PDB entry 6W7M | electron microscopy, 3.80 A resolution | chains A and I of the 20 polymer chains in the assembly

Chain A:
Molecule: 16S rRNA
Source organism: Escherichia coli (strain K12)
Sequence (1542 nucleotides; row label = number of the first residue in the row):
     1 AAAUUGAAGAGUUUGAUCAUGGCUCAGAUUGAACGCUGGCGGCAGGCCUA
    51 ACACAUGCAAGUCGAACGGUAACAGGAAGAAGCUUGCUUCUUUGCUGACG
   101 AGUGGCGGACGGGUGAGUAAUGUCUGGGAAACUGCCUGAUGGAGGGGGAU
   151 AACUACUGGAAACGGUAGCUAAUACCGCAUAACGUCGCAAGACCAAAGAG
   201 GGGGACCUUCGGGCCUCUUGCCAUCGGAUGUGCCCAGAUGGGAUUAGCUA
   251 GUAGGUGGGGUAACGGCUCACCUAGGCGACGAUCCCUAGCUGGUCUGAGA
   301 GGAUGACCAGCCACACUGGAACUGAGACACGGUCCAGACUCCUACGGGAG
   351 GCAGCAGUGGGGAAUAUUGCACAAUGGGCGCAAGCCUGAUGCAGCCAUGC
   401 CGCGUGUAUGAAGAAGGCCUUCGGGUUGUAAAGUACUUUCAGCGGGGAGG
   451 AAGGGAGUAAAGUUAAUACCUUUGCUCAUUGACGUUACCCGCAGAAGAAG
   501 CACCGGCUAACUCCGUGCCAGCAGCCGCGGUAAUACGGAGGGUGCAAGCG
   551 UUAAUCGGAAUUACUGGGCGUAAAGCGCACGCAGGCGGUUUGUUAAGUCA
   601 GAUGUGAAAUCCCCGGGCUCAACCUGGGAACUGCAUCUGAUACUGGCAAG
   651 CUUGAGUCUCGUAGAGGGGGGUAGAAUUCCAGGUGUAGCGGUGAAAUGCG
   701 UAGAGAUCUGGAGGAAUACCGGUGGCGAAGGCGGCCCCCUGGACGAAGAC
   751 UGACGCUCAGGUGCGAAAGCGUGGGGAGCAAACAGGAUUAGAUACCCUGG
   801 UAGUCCACGCCGUAAACGAUGUCGACUUGGAGGUUGUGCCCUUGAGGCGU
   851 GGCUUCCGGAGCUAACGCGUUAAGUCGACCGCCUGGGGAGUACGGCCGCA
   901 AGGUUAAAACUCAAAUGAAUUGACGGGGGCCCGCACAAGCGGUGGAGCAU
   951 GUGGUUUAAUUCGAUGCAACGCGAAGAACCUUACCUGGUCUUGACAUCCA
  1001 CGGAAGUUUUCAGAGAUGAGAAUGUGCCUUCGGGAACCGUGAGACAGGUG
  1051 CUGCAUGGCUGUCGUCAGCUCGUGUUGUGAAAUGUUGGGUUAAGUCCCGC
  1101 AACGAGCGCAACCCUUAUCCUUUGUUGCCAGCGGUCCGGCCGGGAACUCA
  1151 AAGGAGACUGCCAGUGAUAAACUGGAGGAAGGUGGGGAUGACGUCAAGUC
  1201 AUCAUGGCCCUUACGACCAGGGCUACACACGUGCUACAAUGGCGCAUACA
  1251 AAGAGAAGCGACCUCGCGAGAGCAAGCGGACCUCAUAAAGUGCGUCGUAG
  1301 UCCGGAUUGGAGUCUGCAACUCGACUCCAUGAAGUCGGAAUCGCUAGUAA
  1351 UCGUGGAUCAGAAUGCCACGGUGAAUACGUUCCCGGGCCUUGUACACACC
  1401 GCCCGUCACACCAUGGGAGUGGGUUGCAAAAGAAGUAGGUAGCUUAACCU
  1451 UCGGGAGGGCGCUUACCACUUUGUGAUUCAUGACUGGGGUGAAGUCGUAA
  1501 CAAGGUAACCGUAGGGGAACCUGCGGUUGGAUCACCUCCUUA
Unresolved in the structure: 1391-1407, 1494-1503, 1540-1542

Chain I:
Molecule: 30S ribosomal protein S9
Source organism: Escherichia coli (strain K12)
Reference sequence: P0A7X3 (RS9_ECOLI); residues 0-129 here correspond to UniProt positions 1-130 (UniProt number = residue number + 1)
Chain sequence (130 residues; row label = number of the first residue in the row; numbering starts at 0):
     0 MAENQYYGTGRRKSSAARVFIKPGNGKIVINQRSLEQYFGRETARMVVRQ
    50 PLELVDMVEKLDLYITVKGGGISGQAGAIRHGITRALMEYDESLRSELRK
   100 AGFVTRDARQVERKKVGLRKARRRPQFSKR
Unresolved in the structure: 0-2

How chain A and chain I interact:
Pairs across the interface (83; chain A residue first):
  G941(A) with Arg122(I), base contact
  G942(A) with Arg122(I), sugar contact; Gln125(I), hydrogen bond to the sugar; Ser127(I), hydrogen bond to the base
  U943(A) with Gln125(I), hydrogen bond to the phosphate
  C967(A) with Phe126(I), sugar contact; Arg129(I), sugar contact
  A968(A) with Phe126(I), phosphate contact
  A1117(A) with Arg105(I), phosphate contact; Ala107(I), sugar contact
  U1118(A) with Arg10(I), phosphate contact; Arg105(I), salt bridge to the phosphate
  C1119(A) with Thr8(I), phosphate contact
  C1128(A) with Arg17(I), hydrogen bond to the sugar
  C1129(A) with Arg17(I), sugar contact
  A1130(A) with Arg17(I), salt bridge to the phosphate; Phe19(I), sugar contact; Tyr63(I), hydrogen bond to the phosphate
  G1139(A) with Gln31(I), phosphate contact
  C1147(A) with Tyr6(I), hydrogen bond to the phosphate; Arg17(I), hydrogen bond to the base
  U1148(A) with Thr8(I), hydrogen bond to the phosphate; Arg10(I), phosphate contact; Ala15(I), phosphate contact; Arg17(I), sugar contact; Lys67(I), base contact
  C1149(A) with Arg10(I), salt bridge to the phosphate; Ala15(I), phosphate contact
  A1179(A) with Arg105(I), sugar contact
  A1180(A) with Arg98(I), salt bridge to the phosphate
  G1186(A) with Glu111(I), hydrogen bond to the sugar; Arg121(I), hydrogen bond to the phosphate
  G1187(A) with Arg112(I), hydrogen bond to the sugar; Lys114(I), salt bridge to the phosphate; Arg121(I), salt bridge to the phosphate
  G1231(A) with Lys128(I), salt bridge to the phosphate
  U1232(A) with Ser127(I), phosphate contact; Lys128(I), phosphate contact
  G1233(A) with Gln125(I), hydrogen bond to the phosphate
  A1248(A) with Glu41(I), base contact; Ile71(I), sugar contact
  C1249(A) with Gly69(I), hydrogen bond to the sugar; Ile71(I), base contact; Gln74(I), hydrogen bond to the sugar
  A1250(A) with Gly68(I), sugar contact; Gly69(I), sugar contact
  G1290(A) with Glu41(I), hydrogen bond to the base
  U1291(A) with Arg40(I), hydrogen bond to the sugar
  U1341(A) with Ser127(I), hydrogen bond to the sugar
  C1342(A) with Gln125(I), sugar contact; Phe126(I), sugar contact; Ser127(I), hydrogen bond to the sugar; Arg129(I), hydrogen bond to the phosphate
  G1343(A) with Arg122(I), hydrogen bond to the base; Arg123(I), hydrogen bond to the sugar; Arg129(I), salt bridge to the phosphate
  A1346(A) with Arg108(I), hydrogen bond to the base
  G1347(A) with Lys12(I), base contact; Arg108(I), hydrogen bond to the sugar; Gln109(I), sugar contact; Val110(I), sugar contact
  U1348(A) with Val110(I), phosphate contact; Glu111(I), hydrogen bond to the phosphate; Arg121(I), phosphate contact
  A1349(A) with Lys119(I), phosphate contact; Arg121(I), hydrogen bond to the phosphate; Arg122(I), hydrogen bond to the phosphate
  A1350(A) with Lys119(I), salt bridge to the phosphate; Arg122(I), salt bridge to the phosphate
  U1351(A) with Lys119(I), base contact
  C1367(A) with Lys113(I), salt bridge to the phosphate; Gly116(I), hydrogen bond to the phosphate; Leu117(I), phosphate contact
  A1368(A) with Arg112(I), salt bridge to the phosphate; Lys113(I), salt bridge to the phosphate
  C1369(A) with Arg112(I), phosphate contact
  G1371(A) with Lys12(I), phosphate contact; Gly69(I), phosphate contact; Gly70(I), hydrogen bond to the phosphate
  U1372(A) with Lys12(I), salt bridge to the phosphate; Ser72(I), phosphate contact; Gly73(I), phosphate contact
  G1373(A) with Val110(I), base contact
Other interface residues (no listed pair), chain A (47 interface residues in all): G1138, A1146, G1178, C1230, C1366
Other interface residues (no listed pair), chain I (50 interface residues in all): Ala16, Tyr37, Thr65, Arg84, Arg94, Val103, Val115, Arg118, Ala120, Pro124

In short:
47 residues of chain A face 50 of chain I across their interface, with 28 hydrogen bonds and 14 salt bridges.
Among the polar pairs are G942(A)-Ser127(I), C1147(A)-Arg17(I) and G1290(A)-Glu41(I).
Here chain A is 16S rRNA and chain I is 30S ribosomal protein S9, both from Escherichia coli (strain K12).
Entry 6W7M (30S-Inactive-high-Mg2+ + carbon layer) was determined by electron microscopy, deposited together
with 6W6K, 6W77, 6W7N and 6W7W.
